8G8Z - chains A and J of the 8 polymer chains in the assembly; structure by electron microscopy, 4.30 A resolution (low resolution: residue-level contacts below are approximate; hydrogen-bond / salt-bridge calls are withheld).

== Chain A ==
Molecule: 39-nt DNA strand
Organism: Escherichia coli
Sequence (39 nucleotides; each row starts with the number of its first residue; note: 12 numbers in that range are skipped by the numbering (no residue carries them; nothing is unmodelled there); a row labelled like 12A-12M holds insertion residues (12A, then the next letters in order)):
     1 GGTCAGTACGTC
12A-12M CATTAGCTCTTCG
    25 GAAGAGATTCAGAG
Unresolved in the structure: 1-8, 12A-12M

== Chain J ==
Name: DNA-directed RNA polymerase subunit beta'
Organism: Escherichia coli
UniProt: A0A369F490 (A0A369F490_ECOLX); residues 16-1373 here = UniProt positions 16-1373
Chain sequence (1358 residues; row label = number of the first residue in the row):
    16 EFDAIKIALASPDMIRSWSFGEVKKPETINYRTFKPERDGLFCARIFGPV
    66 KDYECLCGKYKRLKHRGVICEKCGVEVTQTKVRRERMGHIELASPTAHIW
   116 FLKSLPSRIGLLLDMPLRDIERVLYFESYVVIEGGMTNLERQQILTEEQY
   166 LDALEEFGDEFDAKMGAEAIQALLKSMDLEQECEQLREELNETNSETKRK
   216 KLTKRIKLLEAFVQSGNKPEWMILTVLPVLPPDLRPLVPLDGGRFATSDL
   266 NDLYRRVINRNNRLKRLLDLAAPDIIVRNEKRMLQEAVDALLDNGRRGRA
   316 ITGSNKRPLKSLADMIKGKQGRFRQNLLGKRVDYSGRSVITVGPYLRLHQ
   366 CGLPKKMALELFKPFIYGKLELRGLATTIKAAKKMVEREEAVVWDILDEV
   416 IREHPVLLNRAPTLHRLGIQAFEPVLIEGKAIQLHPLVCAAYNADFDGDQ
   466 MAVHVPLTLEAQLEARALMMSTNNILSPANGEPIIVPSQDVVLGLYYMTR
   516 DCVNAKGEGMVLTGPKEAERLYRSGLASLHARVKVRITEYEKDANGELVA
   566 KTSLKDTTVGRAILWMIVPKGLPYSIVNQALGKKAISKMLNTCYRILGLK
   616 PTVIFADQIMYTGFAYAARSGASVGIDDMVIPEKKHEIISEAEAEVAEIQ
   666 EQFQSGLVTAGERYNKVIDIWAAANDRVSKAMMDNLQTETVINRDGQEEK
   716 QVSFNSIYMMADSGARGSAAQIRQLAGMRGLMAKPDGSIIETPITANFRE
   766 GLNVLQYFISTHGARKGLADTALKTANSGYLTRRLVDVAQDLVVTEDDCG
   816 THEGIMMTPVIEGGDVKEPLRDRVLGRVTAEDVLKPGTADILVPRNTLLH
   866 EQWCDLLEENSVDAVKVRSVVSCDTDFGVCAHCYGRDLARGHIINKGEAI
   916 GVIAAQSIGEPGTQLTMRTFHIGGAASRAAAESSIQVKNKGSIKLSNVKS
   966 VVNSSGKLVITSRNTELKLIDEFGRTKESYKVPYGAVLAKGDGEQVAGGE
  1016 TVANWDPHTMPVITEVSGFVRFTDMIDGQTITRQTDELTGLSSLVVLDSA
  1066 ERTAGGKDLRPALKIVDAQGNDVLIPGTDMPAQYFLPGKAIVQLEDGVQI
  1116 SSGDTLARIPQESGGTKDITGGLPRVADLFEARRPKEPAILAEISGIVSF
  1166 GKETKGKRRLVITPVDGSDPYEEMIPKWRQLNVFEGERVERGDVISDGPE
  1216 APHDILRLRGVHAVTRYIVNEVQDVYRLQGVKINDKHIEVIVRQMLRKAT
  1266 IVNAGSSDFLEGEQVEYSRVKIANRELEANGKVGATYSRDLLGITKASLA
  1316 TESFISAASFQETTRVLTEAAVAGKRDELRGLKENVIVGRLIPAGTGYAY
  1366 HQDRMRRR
Unresolved in the structure: 934-947, 1127-1133
Bound ions: Mg2+: Asp460, Asp462, Asp464 (shared with 1 residue of chain R)

== Chain A / chain J interface ==
Pairs across the interface - 14 pairs, chain A then chain J:
  DC9(A) with Arg47(J)
  DG10(A) with Arg47(J); Thr48(J)
  DT11(A) with Lys40(J); Asn45(J)
  DC12(A) with Lys40(J); Glu42(J)
  DG28(A) with Arg1148(J)
  DA29(A) with Arg1148(J); Lys1311(J)
  DT32(A) with Leu120(J)
  DG38(A) with Lys1167(J); Lys1170(J); Gly1171(J)
Also at the interface, not in a pair above, chain A (10 interface residues in all): DG30, DA31
Also at the interface, not in a pair above, chain J (12 interface residues in all): Pro121

== Overview ==
Chain A and chain J form an interface of 10 and 12 residues respectively. Asp460(J), Asp462(J) and Asp464(J)
coordinate Mg2+.
Chain A is a 39-nt DNA strand and chain J is DNA-directed RNA polymerase subunit beta', both from Escherichia
coli; the structure, Cryo-EM structure of 3DVA component 1 of Escherichia coli que-PEC (paused elongation
complex) RNA Polymerase plus ..., was determined by electron microscopy together with 8F3C, 8G00, 8G1S, 8G2W,
8G4W and 8G7E from the same study.
